Entry 7EGQ (electron microscopy, 3.35 A resolution); this record covers chains K and N of the 22 polymer chains in the assembly.

# Chain K
Molecule: Proofreading exoribonuclease
From: Severe acute respiratory syndrome coronavirus 2
Notes: EC 3.1.13.-
UniProtKB: P0DTD1 (R1AB_SARS2); residues 1-527 here correspond to UniProt positions 5926-6452 (UniProt number = residue number + 5925)
Chain sequence (527 residues; numbered 1 to 527; the number before each row is that of its first residue):
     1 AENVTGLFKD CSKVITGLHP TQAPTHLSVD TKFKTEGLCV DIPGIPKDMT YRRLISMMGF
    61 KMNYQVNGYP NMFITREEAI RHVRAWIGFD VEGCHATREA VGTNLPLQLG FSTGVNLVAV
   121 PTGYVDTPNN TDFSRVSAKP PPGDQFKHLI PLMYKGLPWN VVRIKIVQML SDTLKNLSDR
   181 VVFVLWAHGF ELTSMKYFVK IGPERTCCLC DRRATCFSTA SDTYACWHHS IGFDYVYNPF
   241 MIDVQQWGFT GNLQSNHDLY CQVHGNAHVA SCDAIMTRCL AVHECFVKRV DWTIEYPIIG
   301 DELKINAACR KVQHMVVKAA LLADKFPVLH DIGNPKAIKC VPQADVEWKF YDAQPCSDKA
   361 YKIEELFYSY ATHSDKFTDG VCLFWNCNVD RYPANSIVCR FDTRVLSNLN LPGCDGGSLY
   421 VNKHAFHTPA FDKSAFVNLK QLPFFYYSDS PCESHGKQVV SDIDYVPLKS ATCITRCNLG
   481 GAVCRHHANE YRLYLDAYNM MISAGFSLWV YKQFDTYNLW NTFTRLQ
Disordered / not traced: 1-2, 526-527
Metal / ion sites: Mg2+ site 1: Asp90, Asp273; Zn2+ site 1: Cys207, Cys210, Cys226, His229; Zn2+ site 2: His257, Cys261, His264, Cys279; Mg2+ site 2 near Val269 (its only coordinating residue here); Zn2+ site 3: Cys452, Cys484, His487
Curated features (UniProtKB/Swiss-Prot):
  - region: Cys414 to Thr428 (GpppA-binding)
  - active site: Asp90, Glu92, Glu191, His268, Asp273
  - binding site (Mg(2+)): Asp90, Glu92, Glu191, His268, Asp273
  - binding site (Zn(2+)): Cys207, Cys210, Cys226, His229, His257, Cys261, His264, Cys279, Cys452, Cys477, Cys484, His487
  - binding site (S-adenosyl-L-methionine): Asp331 to Ala337
  - site: Gln527 (Cleavage)
What the authors report for this chain:
  - catalytic residues: Asp90, Glu92, Glu191, His268, Asp273
  - conformationally variable residues (order/disorder transition): Ser454 to Asp464
  - Zn2+ coordination: Cys452, His487

# Chain N
Molecule: RNA-directed RNA polymerase
From: Severe acute respiratory syndrome coronavirus 2
Notes: EC 2.7.7.48
UniProtKB: P0DTD1 (R1AB_SARS2); residues 1-932 here correspond to UniProt positions 4393-5324 (UniProt number = residue number + 4392)
Chain sequence (932 residues; each row starts with the number of its first residue):
     1 SADAQSFLNR VCGVSAARLT PCGTGTSTDV VYRAFDIYND KVAGFAKFLK TNCCRFQEKD
    61 EDDNLIDSYF VVKRHTFSNY QHEETIYNLL KDCPAVAKHD FFKFRIDGDM VPHISRQRLT
   121 KYTMADLVYA LRHFDEGNCD TLKEILVTYN CCDDDYFNKK DWYDFVENPD ILRVYANLGE
   181 RVRQALLKTV QFCDAMRNAG IVGVLTLDNQ DLNGNWYDFG DFIQTTPGSG VPVVDSYYSL
   241 LMPILTLTRA LTAESHVDTD LTKPYIKWDL LKYDFTEERL KLFDRYFKYW DQTYHPNCVN
   301 CLDDRCILHC ANFNVLFSTV FPPTSFGPLV RKIFVDGVPF VVSTGYHFRE LGVVHNQDVN
   361 LHSSRLSFKE LLVYAADPAM HAASGNLLLD KRTTCFSVAA LTNNVAFQTV KPGNFNKDFY
   421 DFAVSKGFFK EGSSVELKHF FFAQDGNAAI SDYDYYRYNL PTMCDIRQLL FVVEVVDKYF
   481 DCYDGGCINA NQVIVNNLDK SAGFPFNKWG KARLYYDSMS YEDQDALFAY TKRNVIPTIT
   541 QMNLKYAISA KNRARTVAGV SICSTMTNRQ FHQKLLKSIA ATRGATVVIG TSKFYGGWHN
   601 MLKTVYSDVE NPHLMGWDYP KCDRAMPNML RIMASLVLAR KHTTCCSLSH RFYRLANECA
   661 QVLSEMVMCG GSLYVKPGGT SSGDATTAYA NSVFNICQAV TANVNALLST DGNKIADKYV
   721 RNLQHRLYEC LYRNRDVDTD FVNEFYAYLR KHFSMMILSD DAVVCFNSTY ASQGLVASIK
   781 NFKSVLYYQN NVFMSEAKCW TETDLTKGPH EFCSQHTMLV KQGDDYVYLP YPDPSRILGA
   841 GCFVDDIVKT DGTLMIERFV SLAIDAYPLT KHPNQEYADV FHLYLQYIRK LHDELTGHML
   901 DMYSVMLTND NTSRYWEPEF YEAMYTPHTV LQ
Disordered / not traced: 1-3, 930-932
Metal / ion sites: Zn2+ site 1: His295, Cys301, Cys306, Cys310; Zn2+ site 2: Cys487, His642, Cys645, Cys646
Curated features (UniProtKB/Swiss-Prot):
  - region: Lys545 to Arg555 (Interaction with RMP Remdesivir), Thr582 to Pro620 (RdRp Palm N-ter)
  - active site: Ser759, Asp760, Asp761
  - binding site (Mn(2+)): Asn209, Asp218
  - binding site (Zn(2+)): His295, Cys301, Cys306, Cys310, Cys487, His642, Cys645, Cys646
  - site: Gln932 (Cleavage)

# How chain K and chain N interact
Residue-residue contacts - 21 pairs, chain K then chain N:
  Thr113(K) with Lys430(N)
  Gln168(K) with Glu431(N)
  Met169(K) with Glu431(N)
  Asp172(K) with Glu431(N), hydrogen bond (side chain-backbone)
  Thr173(K) with Lys430(N)
  Val405(K) with Gln886(N)
  Leu406(K) with Lys426(N), hydrogen bond (backbone-side chain); Asp879(N); Gln886(N), hydrogen bond (backbone-side chain)
  Ser407(K) with Lys426(N)
  Gln441(K) with Glu917(N), hydrogen bond
  Pro467(K) with Ser904(N), hydrogen bond (backbone-side chain)
  Leu468(K) with Ser904(N)
  Lys469(K) with Ser904(N), hydrogen bond (backbone-backbone); Val905(N); Met906(N), hydrogen bond (backbone-backbone)
  Ser470(K) with Met906(N)
  Tyr491(K) with Met906(N), hydrogen bond
  Arg492(K) with Gly897(N)
  Asn499(K) with Asp893(N)
  Ile502(K) with Arg889(N)
Interface residues without a listed pair, chain K (21 interface residues in all): Val115, Lys165, Arg404, Leu495
Interface residues without a listed pair, chain N (19 interface residues in all): Gly432, Ser433, His882, Leu883, Leu900, Asp901, Pro918

# In short
The interface between chain K and chain N involves 21 residues on one side and 19 on the other, with 8
hydrogen bonds. Among the polar pairs are Asp172(K)-Glu431(N), Leu406(K)-Lys426(N) and Leu406(K)-Gln886(N).
From the paper: catalytic residues Asp90(K), Glu92(K) and Glu191(K) among others; Zn2+ coordination by
Cys452(K) and His487(K).
Here chain K is Proofreading exoribonuclease and chain N is RNA-directed RNA polymerase, both from Severe
acute respiratory syndrome coronavirus 2. Entry 7EGQ (Co-transcriptional capping machineries in SARS-CoV-2
RTC: Coupling of N7-methyltransferase and 3'-5' exoribonuclease with polymerase reveals mechanisms ...) was
determined by electron microscopy together with 7EIZ from the same study.
